8E2Y - chains A and C of the 3 polymer chains in the assembly; structure by electron microscopy, 8.00 A resolution (low resolution: residue-level contacts below are approximate; hydrogen-bond / salt-bridge calls are withheld).

Chain A:
Molecule: VP1
Organism: Enterovirus A71
Reference sequence: F8SSP9 (F8SSP9_HE71); numbering as in UniProt (aligned over 72-296)
Chain sequence (225 residues; each row starts with the number of its first residue):
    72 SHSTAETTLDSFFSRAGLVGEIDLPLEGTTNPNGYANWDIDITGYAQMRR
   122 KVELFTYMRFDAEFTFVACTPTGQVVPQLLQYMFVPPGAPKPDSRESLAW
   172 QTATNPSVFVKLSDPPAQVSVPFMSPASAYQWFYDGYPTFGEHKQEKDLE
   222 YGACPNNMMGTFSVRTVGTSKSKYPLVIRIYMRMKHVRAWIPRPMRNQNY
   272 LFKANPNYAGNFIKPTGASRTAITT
Sequence notes: conflict Phe283 (Ser in F8SSP9)

Chain C:
Molecule: Genome polyprotein
Organism: Enterovirus A71
Reference sequence: W8XW58 (W8XW58_HE71); the construct has insertions or renumbered stretches relative to UniProt, so the offset changes along the chain: 1-174 = UniProt 324-497; 177-223 = UniProt 513-559
Chain sequence (236 residues; row label = number of the first residue in the row; note: 2 numbers in that range are skipped by the numbering (no residue carries them; nothing is unmodelled there); a row labelled like 174A-174O holds insertion residues (174A, then the next letters in order)):
     1 GFPTELKPGTNQFLTTDDGVSAPILPNFHPTPCIHIPGEVRNLLELCQVE
    51 TILEVNNVPTNATSLMERLRFPVSAQAGKGELCAVFRADPGRSGPWQSTL
   101 LGQLCGYYTQWSGSLEVTFMFTGSFMATGKMLIAYTPPGGPLPKDRATAM
   151 LGTHVIWDFGLQSSVTLVIPWISN
174A-174O THYRAHARDGVFDYY
   177 TTGLVSIWYQTNYVVPIGAPNTAYIIALAAAQKNFTMQLCKDASDIL
Not modelled in the structure: 174A-174O
Sequence notes: conflict Gln214 (Lys550 in W8XW58)

Chain A / chain C interface:
Residue-residue contacts - 44 pairs, chain A then chain C:
  Phe83(A) - Leu43(C)
  Phe83(A) - Tyr108(C)
  Arg86(A) - Asp218(C)
  Ala87(A) - Thr15(C)
  Arg121(A) - Gln103(C)
  Arg130(A) - Pro30(C)
  Arg130(A) - Thr31(C)
  Arg130(A) - Pro32(C)
  Arg130(A) - Cys33(C)
  Glu134(A) - Gly19(C)
  Glu134(A) - Val20(C)
  Glu134(A) - Ser21(C)
  Pro177(A) - Leu25(C)
  Gln189(A) - Ser21(C)
  Val190(A) - Ser21(C)
  Ser191(A) - Ser21(C)
  Ser191(A) - Ala22(C)
  Ser191(A) - Pro23(C)
  Ser191(A) - Ile24(C)
  Pro193(A) - Ile24(C)
  Ser199(A) - Thr31(C)
  Arg254(A) - Asp18(C)
  Trp261(A) - Ile36(C)
  Trp261(A) - Gly38(C)
  Pro263(A) - Glu45(C)
  Met266(A) - Leu100(C)
  Lys285(A) - Asn57(C)
  Lys285(A) - Arg68(C)
  Pro286(A) - Arg68(C)
  Pro286(A) - Gln97(C)
  Thr287(A) - Asn57(C)
  Thr287(A) - Gly94(C)
  Thr287(A) - Gln97(C)
  Gly288(A) - Asn57(C)
  Ala289(A) - Asn57(C)
  Ser290(A) - Asn57(C)
  Ser290(A) - Phe86(C)
  Arg291(A) - Val58(C)
  Thr292(A) - Val58(C)
  Ala293(A) - Val55(C)
  Ala293(A) - Asn56(C)
  Ala293(A) - Val58(C)
  Ile294(A) - Glu81(C)
  Thr296(A) - Ala84(C)
Also at the interface, not in a pair above, chain A (35 interface residues in all): Thr78, Leu80, Ser82, Lys122, Pro187, Val192, Tyr252, Thr295
Also at the interface, not in a pair above, chain C (41 interface residues in all): Thr10, Phe13, Asp17, Glu39, Asn42, Pro59, Thr60, Tyr107, Met213, Ile222

In short:
Chain A and chain C form an interface of 35 and 41 residues respectively.
Here chain A is VP1 and chain C is Genome polyprotein, both from Enterovirus A71. Entry 8E2Y (Purification of
Enterovirus A71, strain 4643, WT capsid) was determined by electron microscopy, deposited together with 8E2X,
8E31, 8E38, 8E39, 8E3A, 8E3B and 8E3C.
